PDB entry 2HRP | X-ray diffraction, 2.20 A resolution | chains L and P of the 3 polymer chains in the assembly

== Chain L ==
Molecule: Monoclonal antibody F11.2.32
Source organism: Mus musculus
Notes: fragment: fab fragment; antibody fragment or engineered binder
Amino-acid sequence (218 residues; row label = number of the first residue in the row; a row labelled like 27A-27D holds insertion residues (27A, then the next letters in order)):
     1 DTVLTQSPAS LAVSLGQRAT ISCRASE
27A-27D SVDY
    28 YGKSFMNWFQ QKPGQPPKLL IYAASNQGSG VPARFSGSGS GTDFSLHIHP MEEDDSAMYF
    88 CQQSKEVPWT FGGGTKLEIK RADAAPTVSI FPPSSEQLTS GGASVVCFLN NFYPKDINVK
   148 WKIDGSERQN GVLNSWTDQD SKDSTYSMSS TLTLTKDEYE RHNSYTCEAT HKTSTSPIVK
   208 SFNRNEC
Disordered / not traced: 212-214
Sequence notes: conflict Leu4 (Met in 600718), Arg18 (Ser in 600718), Ala19 (Val in 600718), Asp27C (Glu30 in 600718), Lys30 (Thr34 in 600718), Phe32 (Leu36 in 600718), Asn34 (Gln38 in 600718), Phe36 (Tyr40 in 600718), Ala50 (Gly54 in 600718), Gln54 (Val58 in 600718), Gly55 (Glu59 in 600718), His74 (Asn78 in 600718), Met78 (Val82 in 600718), Ser83 (Ile87 in 600718), Met85 (Ile89 in 600718), Lys92 (Arg96 in 600718), Glu93 (Lys97 in 600718), Trp96 (Ala100 in 600718), Gly100 (Ser104 in 600718)
Disulfide bonds: Cys23-Cys88, Cys134-Cys194

== Chain P ==
Molecule: HIV-1 protease peptide
Amino-acid sequence (10 residues; numbered 36 to 45; the number before each row is that of its first residue):
    36 MSLPGRWKPK

== How chain L and chain P interact ==
Residue-residue contacts (14):
  Tyr27D(L) with Met36(P), hydrogen bond (side chain-backbone); Leu38(P), hydrophobic; Trp42(P)
  Tyr28(L) with Met36(P), hydrogen bond (side chain-backbone)
  Lys30(L) with Trp42(P)
  Phe32(L) with Arg41(P); Trp42(P), hydrophobic
  Ser91(L) with Arg41(P)
  Lys92(L) with Leu38(P); Arg41(P), hydrogen bond (backbone-side chain)
  Glu93(L) with Arg41(P)
  Val94(L) with Arg41(P)
  Trp96(L) with Gly40(P); Arg41(P)
Also at the interface, not in a pair above, chain P (7 interface residues in all): Ser37, Pro39

== Overview ==
9 residues of chain L and 7 residues of chain P are in contact; the contacts include 3 hydrogen bonds. Among
the polar pairs are Tyr27D(L)-Met36(P), Tyr28(L)-Met36(P) and Lys92(L)-Arg41(P).
Chain L is Monoclonal antibody F11.2.32 (Mus musculus) and chain P is HIV-1 protease peptide; the structure,
Antigen-antibody complex, was determined by X-ray diffraction, deposited together with 1MF2.
